Entry 5KB3 (X-ray diffraction, 1.40 A resolution); this record covers chain A.

== Chain A ==
Name: Aminodeoxyfutalosine nucleosidase
Organism: Helicobacter pylori (strain J99 / ATCC 700824)
Notes: EC 3.2.2.30, 3.2.2.9
UniProt: Q9ZMY2 (MQMTN_HELPJ); residues 2-230 here = UniProt positions 2-230
Amino-acid sequence (230 residues; each row starts with the number of its first residue):
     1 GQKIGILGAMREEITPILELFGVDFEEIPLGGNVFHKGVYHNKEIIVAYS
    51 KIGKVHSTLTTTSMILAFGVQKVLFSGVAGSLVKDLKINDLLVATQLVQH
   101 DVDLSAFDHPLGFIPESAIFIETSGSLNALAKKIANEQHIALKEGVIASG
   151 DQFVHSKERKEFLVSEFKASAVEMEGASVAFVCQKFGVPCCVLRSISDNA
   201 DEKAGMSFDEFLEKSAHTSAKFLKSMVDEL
Construct notes: expression tag (1)
Swiss-Prot annotation at these positions:
  - active site: E13 (Proton acceptor), D198 (Proton donor)
  - binding site (substrate): G80, V154, M174, E175
Metal / ion sites: Mg2+ near Q184 (its only coordinating residue here)
Residues lining bound ligands: p-ClPh-DADMe-ImmA (4CT; (3R,4S)-1-[(4-amino-5H-pyrrolo[3,2-d]pyrimidin-7-yl)methyl]-4-{[(4-chlorophenyl)sulfanyl]methyl}pyrrolidin-3-ol): A9, M10, I52, V78, A79, G80, L104, F107, H109, P115, Q152, F153, V154, V172, E173, M174, E175, R194, S197, D198, A200, A204, F208

== Overview ==
Ligands of chain A: p-ClPh-DADMe-ImmA. Curated annotation (UniProt) lists active-site residues E13 and D198
and 4 substrate-binding residues.
Chain A is Aminodeoxyfutalosine nucleosidase (Helicobacter pylori (strain J99 / ATCC 700824)); the structure,
1.4 A resolution structure of Helicobacter Pylori MTAN in complexed with p-ClPh-DADMe-ImmA, was determined by
X-ray diffraction, deposited together with 5CCD, 5CCE, 5JPC and 5K1Z.
